8OOR - chains C and F of the 10 polymer chains in the assembly; structure by electron microscopy, 2.87 A resolution.

[Chain C]
Protein: RuvB-like protein 1
Organism: Thermochaetoides thermophila
Notes: EC 3.6.4.12
Reference sequence: G0RYI5 (G0RYI5_CHATD); residues 1-462 here = UniProt positions 1-462
Sequence (462 residues; each row starts with the number of its first residue):
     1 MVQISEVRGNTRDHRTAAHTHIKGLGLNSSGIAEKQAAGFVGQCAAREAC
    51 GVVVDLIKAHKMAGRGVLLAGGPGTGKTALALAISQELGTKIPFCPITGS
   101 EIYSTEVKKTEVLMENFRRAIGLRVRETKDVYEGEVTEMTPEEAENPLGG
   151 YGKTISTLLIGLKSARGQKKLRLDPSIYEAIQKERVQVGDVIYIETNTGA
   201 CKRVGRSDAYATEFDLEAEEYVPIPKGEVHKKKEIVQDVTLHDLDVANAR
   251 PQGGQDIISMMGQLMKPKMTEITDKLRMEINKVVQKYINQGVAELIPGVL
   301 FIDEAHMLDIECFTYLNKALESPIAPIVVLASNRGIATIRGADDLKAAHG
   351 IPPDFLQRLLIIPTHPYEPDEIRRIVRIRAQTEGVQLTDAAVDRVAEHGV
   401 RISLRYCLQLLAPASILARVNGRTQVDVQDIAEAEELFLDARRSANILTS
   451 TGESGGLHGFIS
Not modelled in the structure: 1-3
Small-molecule neighbours: ADP (adenosine-5'-diphosphate): Ala-18, His-19, His-21, Ile-22, Gly-39, Phe-40, Val-41, Gln-43, Gly-72, Pro-73, Gly-74, Thr-75, Gly-76, Lys-77, Thr-78, Ala-79, Tyr-367, Ile-375, Leu-404, Arg-405, Leu-408

[Chain F]
Protein: RuvB-like protein 2
Organism: Thermochaetoides thermophila
Notes: EC 3.6.4.12
Reference sequence: G0RYC2 (G0RYC2_CHATD); residue numbers follow UniProt; this construct covers 1-488
Sequence (488 residues; row label = number of the first residue in the row):
     1 MAAPLVTSVTETKELRGLNLIAAHSHIRGLGVDADTLEPRPSSQGLVGQE
    51 KARKAAAVVLEMIKQGKIAGRAVLIAGPPSTGKTAIAMGMAQSLGQDVPF
   101 TTLAASEIFSLEMSKTEALTQAFRKSIGVRIKEESEIMEGEVVEIQIDRS
   151 VTGGAKQGKLTIKTTDMEAIYDMGSKMIDAMTKERVMAGDIISIDKSSGK
   201 ITKLGRSYARSRDYDAMGVDTKFLQCPEGELQKRKEVVHTVSLHEIDVIN
   251 SRTQGFLALFSGDTGEIRSEIRDQINTKVAEWKEEGKAEIVPGVLFIDEV
   301 HMLDIECFSYINRALESDLAPIVIMASNRGVSRIRGTDYKSPHGLPLDFL
   351 DRVVIINTHPYTPDELRQILSIRAQEEEVDLTPDALALLTKIGQEAGLRY
   401 ASNLITTSQLIAAKRRAKQVGVEDVQRSFKLFYDPARSVRFVQESEKRLI
   451 GNDGVVDFSYQGAAEAAAPTLPAAAPVDPVGGEKMDMS
Not modelled in the structure: 1-16, 151-155, 461-488
Small-molecule neighbours: ADP (adenosine-5'-diphosphate): Ala-23, His-24, His-26, Ile-27, Gly-45, Leu-46, Val-47, Gln-49, Pro-78, Pro-79, Ser-80, Thr-81, Gly-82, Lys-83, Thr-84, Ala-85, Tyr-361, Ile-369, Leu-398, Arg-399

[Chain C / chain F interface]
Contacting residue pairs - 152 pairs, chain C then chain F:
  Ile-4(C) / Glu-133(F)
  Ile-4(C) / Glu-134(F)  hydrogen bond (backbone-backbone)
  Ser-5(C) / Ile-131(F)
  Ser-5(C) / Lys-132(F)
  Ser-5(C) / Glu-133(F)
  Ser-5(C) / Lys-287(F)
  Glu-6(C) / Lys-132(F)  salt bridge
  Glu-6(C) / Glu-134(F)
  Glu-6(C) / Glu-236(F)
  Val-7(C) / Glu-285(F)
  Val-7(C) / Gly-286(F)
  Arg-8(C) / Arg-130(F)
  Arg-8(C) / Gly-286(F)  hydrogen bond (backbone-backbone)
  Arg-8(C) / Glu-289(F)  salt bridge
  Arg-12(C) / Lys-283(F)
  Arg-12(C) / Glu-284(F)  hydrogen bond (side chain-backbone)
  Arg-12(C) / Gly-286(F)
  Asp-13(C) / Lys-67(F)  salt bridge
  Asp-13(C) / Lys-283(F)  hydrogen bond (backbone-side chain)
  His-14(C) / Lys-67(F)
  Arg-15(C) / Gly-66(F)  hydrogen bond (side chain-backbone)
  Arg-15(C) / Lys-67(F)
  Arg-15(C) / Ile-68(F)  hydrogen bond (side chain-backbone)
  Arg-15(C) / Ala-69(F)
  Arg-15(C) / Pro-292(F)
  Arg-15(C) / Asp-318(F)  hydrogen bond (side chain-backbone)
  Arg-15(C) / Leu-319(F)
  Arg-15(C) / Ala-320(F)  hydrogen bond (side chain-backbone)
  Thr-16(C) / Lys-67(F)  hydrogen bond (backbone-backbone)
  Thr-16(C) / Ile-68(F)
  Thr-16(C) / Ala-69(F)  hydrogen bond (backbone-backbone)
  Ala-17(C) / Ser-317(F)
  His-19(C) / Glu-316(F)
  Pro-96(C) / Arg-313(F)
  Thr-98(C) / Ser-309(F)
  Thr-98(C) / Tyr-310(F)
  Thr-98(C) / Arg-313(F)
  Ser-100(C) / Thr-116(F)
  Ser-100(C) / Glu-306(F)  hydrogen bond (side chain-backbone)
  Ser-100(C) / Ser-309(F)
  Ser-100(C) / Tyr-310(F)
  Glu-101(C) / Thr-116(F)
  Glu-101(C) / Tyr-310(F)
  Glu-101(C) / Arg-313(F)  salt bridge
  Tyr-103(C) / Ser-114(F)  hydrogen bond (backbone-side chain)
  Tyr-103(C) / Glu-306(F)
  Ser-104(C) / Ser-114(F)
  Ser-104(C) / Glu-266(F)  hydrogen bond
  Thr-105(C) / Leu-111(F)
  Thr-105(C) / Glu-112(F)
  Thr-105(C) / Met-113(F)
  Thr-105(C) / Ser-114(F)
  Thr-105(C) / Glu-266(F)  hydrogen bond
  Glu-106(C) / Gly-265(F)
  Glu-106(C) / Glu-266(F)  hydrogen bond (side chain-backbone)
  Arg-119(C) / Glu-270(F)  salt bridge
  Phe-214(C) / Asp-172(F)
  Phe-214(C) / Gly-174(F)
  Asp-215(C) / Tyr-171(F)
  Asp-215(C) / Asp-172(F)  hydrogen bond (side chain-backbone)
  Leu-216(C) / Met-138(F)  hydrophobic
  Leu-216(C) / Leu-160(F)  hydrophobic
  Leu-216(C) / Tyr-171(F)  hydrophobic
  Leu-216(C) / Asp-172(F)  hydrogen bond (backbone-backbone)
  Leu-216(C) / Met-173(F)
  Leu-216(C) / Gly-174(F)  hydrogen bond (backbone-backbone)
  Leu-216(C) / Met-177(F)
  Leu-216(C) / Ile-194(F)  hydrophobic
  Glu-217(C) / Met-177(F)
  Glu-217(C) / Gly-199(F)
  Ala-218(C) / Lys-176(F)
  Ala-218(C) / Met-177(F)
  Ala-218(C) / Gly-199(F)
  Glu-219(C) / Lys-176(F)
  Glu-219(C) / Ser-198(F)
  Glu-220(C) / Ser-198(F)
  His-242(C) / Glu-270(F)  salt bridge
  Gln-263(C) / Thr-253(F)  hydrogen bond
  Leu-264(C) / Arg-252(F)
  Leu-264(C) / Thr-253(F)
  Leu-264(C) / Gln-254(F)
  Met-265(C) / Arg-252(F)
  Lys-266(C) / Glu-112(F)  salt bridge
  Lys-266(C) / Arg-252(F)
  Lys-266(C) / Asp-263(F)  salt bridge
  Lys-266(C) / Gly-265(F)
  Pro-267(C) / Ser-251(F)
  Met-269(C) / Glu-266(F)
  Glu-304(C) / Ser-309(F)
  Glu-304(C) / Asn-312(F)  hydrogen bond
  Met-307(C) / Ser-309(F)
  Asn-333(C) / Asp-348(F)  hydrogen bond
  Arg-334(C) / Asp-348(F)  salt bridge
  Arg-340(C) / Ile-305(F)
  Arg-340(C) / Gly-336(F)
  Glu-383(C) / Arg-71(F)  salt bridge
  Ser-403(C) / Asp-351(F)  hydrogen bond
  Arg-405(C) / Asp-351(F)  salt bridge
  Arg-405(C) / Arg-352(F)
  Gln-409(C) / Arg-71(F)
  Gln-409(C) / Arg-352(F)  hydrogen bond (side chain-backbone)
  Gln-409(C) / Val-353(F)
  Gln-409(C) / Val-354(F)
  Ala-412(C) / Met-62(F)  hydrophobic
  Ala-412(C) / Ile-68(F)  hydrophobic
  Ala-412(C) / Arg-71(F)
  Ile-416(C) / Leu-37(F)  hydrophobic
  Ile-416(C) / Val-58(F)
  Ile-416(C) / Glu-61(F)
  Ile-416(C) / Met-62(F)  hydrophobic
  Leu-417(C) / Val-58(F)  hydrophobic
  Arg-419(C) / Glu-61(F)  salt bridge
  Arg-419(C) / Gln-65(F)  hydrogen bond
  Val-420(C) / Leu-37(F)  hydrophobic
  Glu-433(C) / Lys-54(F)  salt bridge
  Glu-436(C) / Lys-51(F)
  Leu-437(C) / Lys-51(F)
  Leu-437(C) / Ile-355(F)
  Phe-438(C) / Ala-55(F)
  Phe-438(C) / Val-59(F)  hydrophobic
  Phe-438(C) / Val-354(F)  hydrophobic
  Phe-438(C) / Ile-355(F)
  Leu-439(C) / Val-354(F)
  Leu-439(C) / Ile-355(F)  hydrogen bond (backbone-backbone)
  Leu-439(C) / Asn-357(F)
  Asp-440(C) / Ile-355(F)
  Ala-441(C) / Leu-350(F)  hydrophobic
  Ala-441(C) / Ile-355(F)  hydrophobic
  Ser-444(C) / His-343(F)
  Ser-444(C) / Ile-355(F)
  Ile-447(C) / Asn-357(F)
  Leu-448(C) / Gly-330(F)
  Leu-448(C) / Pro-342(F)  hydrophobic
  Leu-448(C) / His-343(F)
  Leu-457(C) / Glu-395(F)
  His-458(C) / Pro-78(F)
  His-458(C) / Pro-360(F)
  His-458(C) / Gln-394(F)
  Gly-459(C) / Pro-78(F)
  Gly-459(C) / Pro-79(F)
  Phe-460(C) / Gly-77(F)
  Phe-460(C) / Pro-78(F)
  Phe-460(C) / Asn-328(F)
  Phe-460(C) / Arg-329(F)
  Phe-460(C) / Gly-330(F)
  Ile-461(C) / Pro-79(F)  hydrophobic
  Ile-461(C) / Asn-328(F)  hydrogen bond (backbone-backbone)
  Ile-461(C) / Arg-329(F)
  Ile-461(C) / Gly-330(F)  hydrogen bond (backbone-backbone)
  Ile-461(C) / Ser-332(F)
  Ser-462(C) / Val-331(F)  hydrogen bond (side chain-backbone)
  Ser-462(C) / Ser-332(F)
Interface residues without a listed pair, chain C (75 interface residues in all): Ala-18, Pro-73, Thr-78, Ile-97, Val-246, Arg-250, Asp-303, Leu-408, Pro-413, Ala-445
Interface residues without a listed pair, chain F (99 interface residues in all): Asp-35, Thr-36, Ile-127, Ile-170, Ala-180, Ser-197, Val-238, Thr-264, Arg-268, Ser-269, Ala-288, Tyr-339, Ile-356, Ala-396, Gly-397

[Summary]
The interface between chain C and chain F involves 75 residues on one side and 99 on the other; the contacts
include 28 hydrogen bonds and 13 salt bridges. Polar contacts include Glu-6(C)/Lys-132(F), Arg-8(C)/Glu-289(F)
and Asp-13(C)/Lys-67(F). Chain C binds ADP. Chain F binds ADP.
Chain C is RuvB-like protein 1 and chain F is RuvB-like protein 2, both from Thermochaetoides thermophila; the
structure, CryoEM Structure INO80core Hexasome complex Rvb core refinement state2, was determined by electron
microscopy together with 8OO7, 8OO9, 8OOA, 8OOC, 8OOF, 8OOP, 8OOS and 8OOT from the same study.
